PDB entry 3QJV | X-ray diffraction, 2.80 A resolution | chains B and C of the 3 polymer chains in the assembly

Chain B:
Protein: Cytochrome c oxidase subunit 2
Source organism: Thermus thermophilus
Notes: EC 1.9.3.1
UniProt: Q5SJ80 (COX2_THET8); residue numbers follow UniProt; this construct covers 1-168
Sequence (168 residues; row label = number of the first residue in the row):
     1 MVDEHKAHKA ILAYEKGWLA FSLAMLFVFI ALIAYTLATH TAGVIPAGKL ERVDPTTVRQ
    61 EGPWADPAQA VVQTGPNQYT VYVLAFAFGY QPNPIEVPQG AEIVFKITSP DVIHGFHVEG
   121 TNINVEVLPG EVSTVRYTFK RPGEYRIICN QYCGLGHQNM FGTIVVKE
Not modelled in the structure: 1-2
Bound ions: dinuclear copper ion: His114, Cys149, Gln151, Cys153, His157, Met160
Swiss-Prot annotation at these positions:
  - binding site (Cu cation): His114, Cys149, Cys153, His157

Chain C:
Protein: Cytochrome c oxidase polypeptide 2A
Source organism: Thermus thermophilus
Notes: EC 1.9.3.1
UniProt: P82543 (COXA_THET8); residues 1-34 here = UniProt positions 1-34
Sequence (34 residues; numbered 1 to 34; the number before each row is that of its first residue):
     1 MEEKPKGALA VILVLTLTIL VFWLGVYAVF FARG
Not modelled in the structure: 1
Swiss-Prot annotation at these positions:
  - modified residue: Met1 (N-formylmethionine)

How chain B and chain C interact:
Pairs across the interface (28; chain B residue first):
  Asp3(B) with Glu2(C), hydrogen bond (side chain-backbone)
  Lys6(B) with Glu2(C), hydrogen bond (side chain-backbone); Glu3(C), salt bridge
  Ala7(B) with Glu2(C)
  Ile11(B) with Pro5(C), hydrophobic
  Tyr14(B) with Lys4(C)
  Trp18(B) with Ile12(C), hydrophobic; Thr16(C)
  Phe21(B) with Thr16(C)
  Phe29(B) with Trp23(C), hydrophobic
  Leu32(B) with Trp23(C), hydrophobic; Tyr27(C), hydrogen bond (backbone-side chain)
  Tyr35(B) with Tyr27(C); Phe31(C), hydrophobic
  Thr36(B) with Tyr27(C); Phe30(C); Phe31(C)
  His40(B) with Gly34(C)
  Thr41(B) with Phe30(C); Gly34(C)
  Gly120(B) with Arg33(C)
  Thr121(B) with Arg33(C)
  Asn122(B) with Phe30(C), hydrogen bond (side chain-backbone); Arg33(C); Gly34(C), hydrogen bond (side chain-backbone)
  Tyr137(B) with Arg33(C), hydrogen bond (side chain-backbone); Gly34(C)
  Lys140(B) with Gly34(C), hydrogen bond (side chain-backbone)
Other interface residues (no listed pair), chain B (22 interface residues in all): Glu4, Ala10, Met25, Ile33
Other interface residues (no listed pair), chain C (15 interface residues in all): Leu15, Ile19, Leu20

Summary:
22 residues of chain B and 15 residues of chain C are in contact, with 7 hydrogen bonds and 1 salt bridge.
Polar contacts include Lys6(B)-Glu3(C), Asp3(B)-Glu2(C) and Lys6(B)-Glu2(C). From UniProt: 4 Cu cation-binding
residues on chain B.
Here chain B is Cytochrome c oxidase subunit 2 and chain C is Cytochrome c oxidase polypeptide 2A, both from
Thermus thermophilus. Entry 3QJV (The structure of and photolytic induced changes of carbon monoxide binding
to the cytochrome ba3-oxidase from ...) was determined by X-ray diffraction together with 3QJQ, 3QJR, 3QJS,
3QJT and 3QJU from the same study.
